6AM0 - chains F and G of the 8 polymer chains in the assembly; structure by X-ray diffraction, 2.84 A resolution.

== Chain F ==
Molecule: KLLA0E01827p
Source organism: Kluyveromyces lactis (strain ATCC 8585 / CBS 2359 / DSM 70799 / NBRC 1267 / NRRL Y-1140 / WM37)
UniProtKB: Q6CPV9 (Q6CPV9_KLULA); residue numbers follow UniProt; this construct covers 1-188
Amino-acid sequence (190 residues; numbered -1 to 188; the number before each row is that of its first residue; numbers below 1 keep their minus sign (Gly-1 is residue -1)):
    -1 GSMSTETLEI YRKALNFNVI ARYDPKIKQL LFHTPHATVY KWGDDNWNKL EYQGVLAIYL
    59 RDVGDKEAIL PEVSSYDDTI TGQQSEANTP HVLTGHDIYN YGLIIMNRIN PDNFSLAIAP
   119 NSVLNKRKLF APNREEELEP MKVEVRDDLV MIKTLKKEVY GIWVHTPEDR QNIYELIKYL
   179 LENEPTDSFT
Unresolved in the structure: -1 to 0, 77-83, 128-130
Differences from the reference sequence: expression tag (-1 to 0)

== Chain G ==
Molecule: KLLA0A01474p
UniProtKB: Q6CYC5 (Q6CYC5_KLULA); numbering as in UniProt (aligned over 355-380)
Amino-acid sequence (26 residues; numbered 355 to 380; the number before each row is that of its first residue):
   355 HSKCYAGATF ATEAPQVTTL PKPSFV

== Chain F / chain G interface ==
Contacting residue pairs (28):
  His34(F) - Phe364(G)
  His34(F) - Glu367(G)  salt bridge
  Thr36(F) - Ala368(G)
  Tyr38(F) - Ala368(G)
  Tyr38(F) - Pro369(G)  hydrogen bond (side chain-backbone)
  Tyr38(F) - Val371(G)  hydrophobic
  Tyr38(F) - Leu374(G)  hydrophobic
  Trp40(F) - Lys376(G)
  Trp40(F) - Pro377(G)
  Trp40(F) - Val380(G)
  Trp45(F) - Val371(G)
  Trp45(F) - Leu374(G)
  Trp45(F) - Pro375(G)  hydrogen bond (side chain-backbone)
  Trp45(F) - Pro377(G)  hydrophobic
  Asn46(F) - Val371(G)
  Lys47(F) - Val371(G)
  Arg106(F) - Phe364(G)
  Glu142(F) - Pro377(G)
  Glu142(F) - Ser378(G)  hydrogen bond (side chain-backbone)
  Arg144(F) - Pro375(G)
  Arg144(F) - Lys376(G)  hydrogen bond (side chain-backbone)
  Asp145(F) - Pro375(G)
  Met149(F) - Pro377(G)  hydrophobic
  Lys151(F) - Phe379(G)
  Val157(F) - Val380(G)  hydrophobic
  Trp161(F) - Glu367(G)
  Trp161(F) - Pro369(G)
  His163(F) - Glu367(G)  salt bridge
Other interface residues (no listed pair), chain F (20 interface residues in all): Gln51, Lys140, Leu147, Ile150
Other interface residues (no listed pair), chain G (13 interface residues in all): Ala365

== Summary ==
Chain F and chain G form an interface of 20 and 13 residues respectively, with 4 hydrogen bonds and 2 salt
bridges. Among the polar pairs are His34(F)-Glu367(G), His163(F)-Glu367(G) and Tyr38(F)-Pro369(G).
Here chain F is KLLA0E01827p (Kluyveromyces lactis (strain ATCC 8585 / CBS 2359 / DSM 70799 / NBRC 1267 / NRRL
Y-1140 / WM37)) and chain G is KLLA0A01474p. Entry 6AM0 (Crystal structure of K. lactis Edc1-Dcp1-Dcp2-Edc3
decapping complex with synthetic cap substrate analog) was determined by X-ray diffraction.
